PDB entry 6QKL | electron microscopy, 3.30 A resolution | chains N and A of the 11 polymer chains in the assembly

== Chain N ==
Molecule: 26S ribosomal RNA
From: Dictyostelium discoideum
Sequence (3741 nucleotides; numbered 1 to 3741; the number before each row is that of its first residue):
     1 UCCGCCUCAC CUUUGUAAGA UUACCCGCUG AACUUAAGCA UAUCAGUAAG CGGAGGAAAA
    61 GAAACUAACU AGGAUUCCGU CAGUAACGGC GAGUGAAGAC GGAAUAGCCC AAGGUUCAAA
   121 CCUGGAUCUC UUCGAGGUUA GGUGAUGUGA CCUAUGGACU GAUGGAGCCC GCUGUUGUGA
   181 CUGCUAAUUC CGUUUGGAAU UUCGAGUCGU AGAAGGUGAU AACCCUGUUC GCAGUAUCAC
   241 AACAGUUGGA CUUUGCCAUU AGCUCCACGA GUAGGAAUGU CUGAAAUUGC AUUCUGAAUG
   301 GGUGAUAAGA UUCAUCCAAG GCUAAAUAUA UGUUAGGAGA UCGAUAGCAU ACAAGUACCG
   361 UGAGGGAAAG GUGAAAAGAA CUUUGAAAAA AGGUUUAAAA GUAUUUGACA CCGUUUAUGU
   421 GGAAGCGUUU ACUUGGACCC CGAUUAAUGA CGUCGGUUUA GCUCUAAUUC UUAGGUGGCC
   481 AAAGUAGAGU GUUACGUGCU GAUCAAAAGG UAACGGACAU UUGAUUCAUU GGUUAUCGAC
   541 GAGGAAGGUA CUCUAAAUCG GCCAGUUACU AACGGGUGAG AUCUGAUGUU UAUAAAAUGG
   601 GGGAUGAGGC UUAUCGGCUU GCUGGUGGCU CGCUCUCAAU AAUGGAUAUU GGGUUUCAUC
   661 AAGAGUGCAA AAUGGUGGCA AUUCACUAUU AGUGGUUAUU AAUUUUGUUU GCGUGGCUUG
   721 GCCUUGUCUA CAGGUUAUCU UCGGAUGGCU UGUAGCUUUG UUGAACGCGU GGGCUUAAUG
   781 UUGUGAUUCU AGUAGCGUUA CCAUAUCGUU AGAGUGGGUU CAAUAAAUGU CCCGUCUUGA
   841 AACACGGAUC AAGGAGGCCG UUUUGUGUGC GAGUGUAAGA GUAAUUAAAA CUCUGACGCG
   901 UAUUGAAAGA AAGAAUACUC CAAAAGAUCG UAACUACGGU UACCUUCUGU AAGGAGUGCC
   961 CGAAUCAUGA GAACUCUGUU UCGAAAGGAU UUGCGGUUGA GCACCUAGAA UGGGACCCGA
  1021 AAGGUUGUGA ACUAUGCCUG AGGAAGGCGA AGUCAGGGGA AACUCUGAUG GAGGCUUGUC
  1081 GCAAUGCUGA CGUGCAAAUC GCUUGUCUAA CUUGGGUAUA GGGGCGAAAG ACUAAUCGAA
  1141 CAACCUAGUA GCUGGUUCCU UCCGAAGUUU CCCUCAGGAU AGCUGGAGCA GUAUUCUAGU
  1201 UCCAUCUUGU AAAGACAAUG AUUAGCAGUU UCGGGGGCGU AAUGCUCUCA GCUGAUUCUC
  1261 AAACUCUGAA CGGGUGGGUA UCAUUUUAAU UCACUUAAUU GGAUUUUAAA AUUAAAUUGC
  1321 ACAUGUGCAA UGAAAAAUAG GAGCUCUUAG UGGGCCAUUU UUGGUAAGCA GAACUGGCGA
  1381 UGUGGGUUGA ACCAAAUAUU GGGAUAAGAC GUCUAACAUU CACUAAUAGA UACCACAAAA
  1441 GGUGUUAGUU CAUUAAGACA GCAGGACGGU GGCCAUGGAA GUCGGUAUCC GCUAAGGAGU
  1501 GUGUAACAAC UCACCUGCCA AAUGGACUAG CCCUGAAAAU GGAUGACGCU AGCAGUGGAU
  1561 GGUCGAUGCC CAAUCGUUAA AAGAAGUGAU AAUACUUUUA ACGUGUAGGA AGGCGUGAAG
  1621 GUAACGUAGA AGCUUGAAUG UGAAUUCGAG UGGAGUUGUC UUUAGUGCAG AUCUUGAUGG
  1681 UAGUAGCAAA UAUUCAAAAG AAUUUACUUU GAAGGCCGAA GUGGGGAAGG GUUCCAUAAC
  1741 AAUGGAAUUC ACUUAUGGGU GAGUCGAUCC UAAGGUUUGG GUUAACUCUC UCUAAUAAGG
  1801 UUACUAGGUC AUUGGAUCGA AAGUGAAGGU GGCUUUAACA CUAGUGACUU UAUAGGCCGA
  1861 AAGGGAAGCG GGUUAAAAUU CCUGCACCAU CGAAUGGGAU AUUAGGGUAA CCGAUCGUAA
  1921 UCCGGGACAU CAAUUGGCGG UCGAGGAAGA GUUAUCUUUU CUUGUUAACA UUGUCUUGGG
  1981 GUCCUCCGAA UCAGGUCAAC UGGAGACGAG GAUUCAUCGC ACAAUGGAAG AGCACAGUCC
  2041 UUUGGAUUGG GUCUCGCAUC CGCUAAAUGG UCCUUGAAAA CCGGAUUAUG GUAUUUAAUC
  2101 CUAUUUGGUG UUCGUACCAA UAACCACAUC AGGUCUCCAA GGUGAAUAGC CUCUGGUCAA
  2161 AUGUAUUAAU GUAGAUAAGG GAAGUCGGCA AAACCGAUCU GUAACUUCGG GAUAAGGAUU
  2221 GGCUCUAAAG GCUGGUGGAG UGGACAUAUU GGAGUUUGCU AUUUGUUUUU UACUUUUAGG
  2281 AUGGGCAACU GUUUUGAAGG UUUAAGAUGG GUGGUAAUUC UUUCCAAUGU GAGGGCUUGC
  2341 UCGUUCUGCU UUACGAUUAA CAGCUAAUUU AGAACUGUGA CGAUCACCGG GAAUCCAACU
  2401 GUUUAAUUAA AACAAAGCAU UGCGAUAAGC UUAAAAGCUU UUGACGCAAU GUGAUUUCUG
  2461 CCCAGUGCUC UGAAUGUCAA AGUGAAGAGA UUCAACCUAG CACGGGUAAA CGGCGGGAGU
  2521 AACUAUGACU CUCUUAAGGU AGCCAAAUGC CUCGUCAUCU AAUUAGUGAC GCGCAUGAAU
  2581 GGAUCAAUGA GAUUCCCACU GUCCCUAACU ACUAUACAGC GAAACCACUG CAAGGGGAAC
  2641 GGGCCUUGCA AAAACAGCGG GGAAAGAAGA CCCUGUUGAG CUUGACUCUA GUCUGAUAUU
  2701 GCAUAGUGAC CUAAAAGGUG UAGAAUAGGU GGGAGGGGCA ACCCGACGGU GAAAUACCAC
  2761 CCCUUUUGGC GUUACUUUGC UAACUUGGAA UAACAGUACC UCAUAAUUCA UUUUAUGAUG
  2821 GUUUUGGUGA AUAAGCGGAU CAACCACGGG UGAAAUCUGU GCAAAUUGGG CAACUGAUUU
  2881 GUAUAGCAAA GUAGUCCCUC UGGUCCCGUA UUAUGUCGAC CAAGAACAGU UUCAGGUGGG
  2941 GAGUUUGGCU GGGGCGGCAC AUUUGUUAAA AGAUAACGCA AGUGUCCAAA GGCAGGCUCA
  3001 GUGAGAACAG AAAUCUCACG UAGAGUAAAA GGGCAAAAGC CUGCUUGAUU CUGAUUUUCA
  3061 GUACUAAUCG GAACUGGGAA ACCAGGGCCU AUCGAUCCUU UAUGUGCUUA AAUCUUAACC
  3121 CUAGAGGUGU CAGAAAAGUU ACCACAGGGA UAACUGGCUU GUGGCAGCCA AGCGCUCAUA
  3181 GCGACGCUGC UUUUUGAUCC UUCGAUGUCG GCUCUUCUUA UCAUUGUGAA GCAGAAUUCA
  3241 CAAAGUGUUG GAUUGUUCAC CCACUAACAA GGAACGUGAG CUGGGUUUAG ACCGUCGUGA
  3301 GACAGGUUAG UUUUACCCUA CUGUUGUCAA UUGUUUGCGU AAUAGUAGCA UGAUUUAGUA
  3361 CGAGAGGAAC UGUCAUGCCG GAUCACUGGU CUGUAGGUUU AUUUGACAAA AUAGUGACCU
  3421 GCCGCUACCA UCCGUUGGAU AAUGGCUGAA CGCCUCUAAG UCAGAAUCCA UUCUAGAAAC
  3481 GCAAACCAAA UGCUUUAGAG UGUGAAUGUU GUAGGUAACA UUAGGUUGUU GGUGGGGGAC
  3541 CACUUUCAAC UUUAAACCAU AUGAUUAAUC GCUGUUACAC UGCAGUUUCC UUCCGGUUAU
  3601 UGUGGUGGGU GGCUAAAUUC UAAUUUAUAU CCUCGUUCCG CUCAACUCUU CGAUUGUAGA
  3661 CGACUAUCAA AUGAACUAGG UGCUGUAAGC UUCCGAGUAG CGUUCAGUUA CGAGGGGUUG
  3721 AGGCUUUUCC AUUAGUUCUU U
Not modelled in the structure: 1-1220, 1271-1355, 1603-2391, 2701-2925, 3330-3332, 3481-3741

== Chain A ==
Protein: 60S ribosomal protein L3
From: Dictyostelium discoideum
Reference sequence: P34113 (RL3_DICDI); residue numbers follow UniProt; this construct covers 1-398
Chain sequence (398 residues; each row starts with the number of its first residue):
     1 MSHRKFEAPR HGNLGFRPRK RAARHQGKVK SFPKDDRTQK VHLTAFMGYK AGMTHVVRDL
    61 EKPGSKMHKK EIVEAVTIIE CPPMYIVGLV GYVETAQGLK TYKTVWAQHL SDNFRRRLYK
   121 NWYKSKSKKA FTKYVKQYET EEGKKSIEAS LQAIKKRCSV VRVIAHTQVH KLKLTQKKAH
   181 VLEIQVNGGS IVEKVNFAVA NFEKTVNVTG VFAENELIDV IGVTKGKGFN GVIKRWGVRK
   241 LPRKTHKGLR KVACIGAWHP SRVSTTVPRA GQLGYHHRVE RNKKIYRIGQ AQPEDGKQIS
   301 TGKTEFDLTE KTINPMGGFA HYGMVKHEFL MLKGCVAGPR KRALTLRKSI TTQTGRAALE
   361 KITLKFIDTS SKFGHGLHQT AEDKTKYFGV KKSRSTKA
Not modelled in the structure: 1, 390-398

== Interface between chain N and chain A ==
Contacting residue pairs - 230 pairs, chain N then chain A:
  U1540(N) with His-259(A), hydrogen bond to the base; Pro-260(A), base contact; Arg-262(A), base contact
  U2602(N) with Arg-243(A), phosphate contact
  C2604(N) with Arg-239(A), salt bridge to the phosphate
  C2605(N) with Arg-239(A), salt bridge to the phosphate
  U2606(N) with Ile-233(A), sugar contact; Arg-239(A), salt bridge to the phosphate; Lys-240(A), hydrogen bond to the phosphate
  A2607(N) with Lys-234(A), phosphate contact; Arg-250(A), salt bridge to the phosphate
  A2608(N) with Lys-234(A), phosphate contact
  A2632(N) with Arg-262(A), hydrogen bond to the phosphate
  A2633(N) with Arg-262(A), salt bridge to the phosphate
  A2656(N) with Phe-229(A), base contact
  G2657(N) with Phe-229(A), sugar contact; Arg-269(A), base contact
  C2658(N) with Lys-251(A), phosphate contact; Arg-269(A), hydrogen bond to the sugar
  G2659(N) with Lys-251(A), salt bridge to the phosphate; Val-252(A), phosphate contact; Ile-255(A), phosphate contact
  G2660(N) with Ile-255(A), phosphate contact; Gly-256(A), sugar contact; Ala-257(A), hydrogen bond to the sugar; Trp-258(A), phosphate contact; Ser-261(A), hydrogen bond to the base; Arg-262(A), base contact
  G2661(N) with Trp-258(A), sugar contact; Ser-261(A), sugar contact
  G2662(N) with Trp-258(A), phosphate contact
  A2663(N) with Trp-258(A), sugar contact
  U3206(N) with Trp-258(A), base contact
  G3211(N) with Lys-5(A), salt bridge to the phosphate
  C3212(N) with Lys-5(A), phosphate contact; Phe-6(A), phosphate contact
  U3213(N) with Arg-239(A), phosphate contact; Leu-241(A), sugar contact; Ala-253(A), hydrogen bond to the sugar; Cys-254(A), hydrogen bond to the base
  C3214(N) with Arg-4(A), base contact; His-11(A), salt bridge to the phosphate; Val-238(A), sugar contact; Arg-239(A), hydrogen bond to the phosphate; Val-252(A), sugar contact; Cys-254(A), base contact; Pro-268(A), phosphate contact
  U3215(N) with Arg-4(A), salt bridge to the phosphate; Arg-10(A), salt bridge to the phosphate; His-11(A), hydrogen bond to the phosphate; Thr-266(A), hydrogen bond to the sugar; Pro-268(A), sugar contact
  U3216(N) with Arg-10(A), salt bridge to the phosphate; Thr-266(A), sugar contact
  G3247(N) with Pro-9(A), phosphate contact
  U3248(N) with Glu-7(A), phosphate contact; Ala-8(A), phosphate contact; Pro-9(A), phosphate contact
  U3249(N) with Phe-6(A), phosphate contact; Glu-7(A), hydrogen bond to the phosphate
  G3250(N) with Phe-6(A), phosphate contact
  G3271(N) with His-3(A), base contact
  G3272(N) with Ser-2(A), phosphate contact; His-3(A), salt bridge to the phosphate
  A3273(N) with Ser-2(A), base contact; Arg-4(A), base contact; Ala-257(A), base contact; His-259(A), phosphate contact
  A3274(N) with Trp-258(A), stacking on the base; His-259(A), salt bridge to the phosphate
  C3275(N) with Ser-2(A), phosphate contact
  G3276(N) with Ser-2(A), hydrogen bond to the phosphate; Cys-254(A), hydrogen bond to the base; Gly-256(A), base contact; Ala-257(A), sugar contact; Trp-258(A), hydrogen bond to the sugar
  U3277(N) with Cys-254(A), hydrogen bond to the base; Trp-258(A), phosphate contact
  G3280(N) with Lys-247(A), phosphate contact; Ala-253(A), base contact
  C3281(N) with Thr-245(A), sugar contact; His-246(A), hydrogen bond to the phosphate
  U3282(N) with Lys-244(A), hydrogen bond to the phosphate; His-246(A), phosphate contact
  G3283(N) with Lys-244(A), salt bridge to the phosphate
  A3320(N) with Arg-262(A), sugar contact; Val-263(A), hydrogen bond to the sugar
  C3321(N) with Val-263(A), sugar contact; Ser-264(A), hydrogen bond to the sugar; Thr-265(A), phosphate contact; Arg-269(A), hydrogen bond to the base
  U3322(N) with Arg-235(A), hydrogen bond to the sugar; Thr-265(A), phosphate contact; Arg-269(A), sugar contact; Ala-270(A), hydrogen bond to the sugar; Gly-271(A), sugar contact
  G3323(N) with Arg-17(A), phosphate contact; Pro-18(A), phosphate contact; Arg-19(A), phosphate contact; Lys-20(A), phosphate contact; Arg-235(A), hydrogen bond to the phosphate; Gln-272(A), hydrogen bond to the sugar
  U3324(N) with Lys-20(A), phosphate contact; Arg-21(A), hydrogen bond to the phosphate
  U3325(N) with Arg-21(A), salt bridge to the phosphate
  U3336(N) with Leu-118(A), hydrogen bond to the sugar; Lys-120(A), hydrogen bond to the phosphate
  G3337(N) with Arg-117(A), sugar contact; Leu-118(A), sugar contact; Lys-120(A), salt bridge to the phosphate
  C3338(N) with Arg-24(A), salt bridge to the phosphate; Arg-117(A), salt bridge to the phosphate; Val-181(A), phosphate contact; Glu-183(A), hydrogen bond to the sugar
  G3339(N) with Arg-24(A), salt bridge to the phosphate; Lys-28(A), sugar contact; Tyr-92(A), hydrogen bond to the sugar; Thr-101(A), sugar contact; Arg-162(A), hydrogen bond to the phosphate; Glu-183(A), hydrogen bond to the phosphate
  U3340(N) with Lys-28(A), salt bridge to the phosphate; Gln-97(A), sugar contact; Gly-98(A), sugar contact; Leu-99(A), hydrogen bond to the sugar; Lys-100(A), hydrogen bond to the base; Arg-162(A), salt bridge to the phosphate
  A3341(N) with Gln-97(A), sugar contact; Gly-98(A), sugar contact; Leu-99(A), phosphate contact
  G3345(N) with Leu-14(A), hydrogen bond to the sugar; Gly-15(A), hydrogen bond to the base; Arg-17(A), hydrogen bond to the phosphate
  U3346(N) with Leu-14(A), sugar contact; Gly-15(A), sugar contact
  A3347(N) with Gly-12(A), hydrogen bond to the base; Asn-13(A), base contact
  U3373(N) with Pro-63(A), sugar contact; Gly-64(A), sugar contact; Arg-356(A), sugar contact
  C3374(N) with Lys-62(A), phosphate contact; Gly-64(A), sugar contact; Ser-65(A), phosphate contact; Arg-356(A), salt bridge to the phosphate
  A3375(N) with Lys-62(A), salt bridge to the phosphate; Ser-65(A), phosphate contact
  C3378(N) with Pro-9(A), sugar contact
  C3379(N) with Pro-9(A), sugar contact; Arg-10(A), phosphate contact
  G3380(N) with Arg-10(A), phosphate contact; His-11(A), phosphate contact; Gly-12(A), hydrogen bond to the phosphate; Asn-13(A), hydrogen bond to the sugar; Phe-16(A), sugar contact
  G3381(N) with Gly-12(A), phosphate contact; Asn-13(A), hydrogen bond to the phosphate; Phe-16(A), sugar contact; Arg-19(A), salt bridge to the phosphate; Arg-278(A), hydrogen bond to the phosphate
  A3382(N) with Arg-19(A), salt bridge to the phosphate; Thr-224(A), phosphate contact; His-276(A), phosphate contact; Arg-278(A), salt bridge to the phosphate; Cys-335(A), hydrogen bond to the base; Val-336(A), sugar contact; Ala-337(A), sugar contact
  U3383(N) with Lys-50(A), hydrogen bond to the phosphate; Met-53(A), sugar contact; Thr-224(A), phosphate contact; Lys-225(A), hydrogen bond to the phosphate; Cys-335(A), sugar contact; Val-336(A), sugar contact; Gly-338(A), hydrogen bond to the phosphate
  C3384(N) with Lys-50(A), salt bridge to the phosphate; Met-53(A), sugar contact; Lys-225(A), phosphate contact; Gly-338(A), phosphate contact; Pro-339(A), phosphate contact
  A3385(N) with Met-53(A), sugar contact; Thr-54(A), hydrogen bond to the sugar; His-55(A), hydrogen bond to the sugar; Ala-75(A), base contact; Lys-372(A), phosphate contact
  U3387(N) with His-375(A), salt bridge to the phosphate
  C3422(N) with Phe-373(A), hydrogen bond to the sugar; Gly-374(A), phosphate contact; His-375(A), salt bridge to the phosphate
  C3423(N) with His-321(A), sugar contact; Lys-372(A), phosphate contact; Phe-373(A), sugar contact; Gly-374(A), phosphate contact
  G3424(N) with His-321(A), salt bridge to the phosphate; Arg-340(A), sugar contact
  C3425(N) with Lys-225(A), salt bridge to the phosphate
  U3426(N) with Lys-227(A), salt bridge to the phosphate; Lys-234(A), salt bridge to the phosphate
  C3432(N) with Glu-74(A), sugar contact; Lys-283(A), hydrogen bond to the sugar; Lys-333(A), phosphate contact; Gly-334(A), sugar contact; Cys-335(A), base contact
  C3433(N) with Arg-281(A), hydrogen bond to the sugar; Asn-282(A), sugar contact; Lys-283(A), sugar contact; Lys-333(A), phosphate contact
  G3434(N) with Arg-281(A), sugar contact; Asn-282(A), phosphate contact
  U3435(N) with Arg-281(A), base contact; Thr-351(A), sugar contact
  U3472(N) with Ser-31(A), phosphate contact; Arg-281(A), hydrogen bond to the sugar; Arg-347(A), phosphate contact; Ile-350(A), sugar contact
  C3473(N) with Gly-15(A), base contact; Phe-16(A), sugar contact; Ser-31(A), hydrogen bond to the phosphate; Val-279(A), sugar contact; Arg-347(A), salt bridge to the phosphate
  U3474(N) with Gly-15(A), sugar contact; Phe-16(A), sugar contact; Pro-18(A), sugar contact; Lys-30(A), salt bridge to the phosphate; His-277(A), salt bridge to the phosphate; Arg-278(A), phosphate contact; Val-279(A), phosphate contact
  A3475(N) with Pro-18(A), sugar contact; Lys-20(A), phosphate contact; Lys-30(A), salt bridge to the phosphate; His-277(A), phosphate contact
  G3476(N) with Lys-20(A), salt bridge to the phosphate
  C3480(N) with Lys-100(A), base contact
Also at the interface, not in a pair above, chain N (91 interface residues in all): C2603, C2640, U3257, C3258, A3270, U3313, A3315, C3386, G3421, U3431
Also at the interface, not in a pair above, chain A (118 interface residues in all): Ala-22, Ala-23, Lys-66, Ile-164, Leu-182, Trp-236, Pro-242, Val-267, Glu-280, Asp-368

== Summary ==
The interface between chain N and chain A involves 91 residues on one side and 118 on the other; the contacts
include 53 hydrogen bonds, 38 salt bridges and 1 aromatic stacking contact. Polar contacts include
U1540(N)/His-259(A), G2660(N)/Ser-261(A) and U3213(N)/Cys-254(A).
Chain N is 26S ribosomal RNA and chain A is 60S ribosomal protein L3, both from Dictyostelium discoideum; the
structure, Mechanism of eIF6 release from the nascent 60S ribosomal subunit, was determined by electron
microscopy together with 5AN9, 5ANB and 5ANC from the same study.
